8FF4 - chains C and M of the 23 polymer chains in the assembly; structure by electron microscopy, 3.60 A resolution.

# Chain C
Protein: Type I-B CRISPR-associated protein Cas7
Organism: Nostoc sp. 'Peltigera membranacea cyanobiont' 210A
UniProt: A0A235IG15 (A0A235IG15_9NOSO); residues 1-323 here = UniProt positions 1-323
Sequence (323 residues; numbered 1 to 323; the number before each row is that of its first residue):
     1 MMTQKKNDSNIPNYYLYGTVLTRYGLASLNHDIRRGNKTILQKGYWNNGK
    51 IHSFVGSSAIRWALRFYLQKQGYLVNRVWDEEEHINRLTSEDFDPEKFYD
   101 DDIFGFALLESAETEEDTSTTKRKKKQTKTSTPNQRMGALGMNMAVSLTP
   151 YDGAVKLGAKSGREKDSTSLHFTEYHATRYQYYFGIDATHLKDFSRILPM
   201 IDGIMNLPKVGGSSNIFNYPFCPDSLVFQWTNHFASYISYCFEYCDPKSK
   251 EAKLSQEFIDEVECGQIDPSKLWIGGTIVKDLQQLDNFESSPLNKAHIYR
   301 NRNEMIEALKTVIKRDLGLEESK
Not modelled in the structure: 1-11, 110-132, 320-323

# Chain M
Molecule: 71-nt RNA strand
Sequence (71 nucleotides; each row starts with the number of its first residue):
     1 UUGCUCAAGAGAAGUCAUUUAAUAAGGCCACUGUUAAACGUAGGUGAGUC
    51 GUGGCUUUAUGCCGUUAGGCG
Not modelled in the structure: 64-71

# How chain C and chain M interact
Contacting residue pairs (32; chain C residue first):
  Leu-29(C) with G40(M), phosphate contact
  Asn-30(C) with C39(M), phosphate contact; G40(M), phosphate contact
  His-31(C) with C39(M), sugar contact
  Ser-58(C) with A38(M), hydrogen bond to the phosphate; C39(M), hydrogen bond to the phosphate
  Ala-59(C) with A38(M), phosphate contact
  Arg-61(C) with A36(M), phosphate contact; A37(M), salt bridge to the phosphate
  Trp-62(C) with A38(M), base contact
  Arg-77(C) with A38(M), salt bridge to the phosphate
  Trp-79(C) with A38(M), base contact
  Glu-82(C) with A42(M), phosphate contact
  His-84(C) with A38(M), base contact; U41(M), salt bridge to the phosphate; A42(M), salt bridge to the phosphate
  Phe-104(C) with A36(M), sugar contact
  Gly-105(C) with A36(M), sugar contact
  Phe-106(C) with U35(M), sugar contact; A36(M), sugar contact
  Ala-107(C) with A36(M), hydrogen bond to the sugar
  Leu-109(C) with A36(M), base contact
  Gln-135(C) with U35(M), hydrogen bond to the sugar
  Arg-136(C) with U35(M), hydrogen bond to the sugar
  Met-137(C) with U35(M), phosphate contact; A36(M), phosphate contact
  Gly-211(C) with A38(M), base contact; G40(M), sugar contact
  Ser-213(C) with G40(M), hydrogen bond to the phosphate; U41(M), hydrogen bond to the phosphate; A42(M), base contact
  Ser-214(C) with G40(M), hydrogen bond to the phosphate
Interface residues without a listed pair, chain C (27 interface residues in all): Asp-32, Arg-65, Asn-86, Gly-138, Gly-212

# Overview
27 residues of chain C face 8 of chain M across their interface, with 8 hydrogen bonds and 4 salt bridges.
Among the polar pairs are Ala-107(C)/A36(M), Gln-135(C)/U35(M) and Arg-136(C)/U35(M).
Here chain C is Type I-B CRISPR-associated protein Cas7 (Nostoc sp. 'Peltigera membranacea cyanobiont' 210A)
and chain M is a 71-nt RNA strand. Entry 8FF4 (Cryo-EM structure of Cascade-DNA-TniQ-TnsC complex (composite)
in type I-B CAST system) was determined by electron microscopy together with 8FCJ, 8FCU, 8FCV, 8FCW, 8FD2,
8FD3 and 8FF5 from the same study.
